Entry 9JZ0 (electron microscopy, 3.50 A resolution); this record covers chains K and M of the 66 polymer chains in the assembly.

== Chain K ==
Molecule: Portal protein
From: Escherichia phage T7
UniProt: P03728 (PORTL_BPT7); residue numbers follow UniProt; this construct covers 1-536
Amino-acid sequence (536 residues; numbered 1 to 536; the number before each row is that of its first residue):
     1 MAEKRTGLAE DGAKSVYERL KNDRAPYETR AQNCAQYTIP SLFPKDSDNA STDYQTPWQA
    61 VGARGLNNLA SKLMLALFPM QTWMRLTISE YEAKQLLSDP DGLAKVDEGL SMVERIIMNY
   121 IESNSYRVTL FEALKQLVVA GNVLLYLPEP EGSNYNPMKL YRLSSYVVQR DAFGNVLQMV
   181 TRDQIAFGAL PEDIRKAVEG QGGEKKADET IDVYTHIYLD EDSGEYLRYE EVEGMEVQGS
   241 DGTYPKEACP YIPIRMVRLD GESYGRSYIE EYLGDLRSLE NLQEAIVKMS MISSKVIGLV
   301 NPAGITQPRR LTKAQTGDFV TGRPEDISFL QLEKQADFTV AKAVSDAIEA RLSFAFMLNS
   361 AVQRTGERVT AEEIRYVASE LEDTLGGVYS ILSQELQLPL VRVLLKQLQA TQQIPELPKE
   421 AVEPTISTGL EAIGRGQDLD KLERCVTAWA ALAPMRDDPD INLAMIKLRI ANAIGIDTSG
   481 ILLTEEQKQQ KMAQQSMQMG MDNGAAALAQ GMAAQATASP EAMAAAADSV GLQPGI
Not modelled in the structure: 1-5, 435-536

== Chain M ==
Molecule: Tail tubular protein gp11
From: Escherichia phage T7
UniProt: P03746 (TUBE1_BPT7); numbering as in UniProt (aligned over 1-196)
Amino-acid sequence (196 residues; each row starts with the number of its first residue):
     1 MRSYDMNVET AAELSAVNDI LASIGEPPVS TLEGDANADA ANARRILNKI NRQIQSRGWT
    61 FNIEEGITLL PDVYSNLIVY SDDYLSLMST SGQSIYVNRG GYVYDRTSQS DRFDSGITVN
   121 IIRLRDYDEM PECFRYWIVT KASRQFNNRF FGAPEVEGVL QEEEDEARRL CMEYEMDYGG
   181 YNMLDGDAFT SGLLTR

== Interface between chain K and chain M ==
Residue-residue contacts (25):
  Val-296(K) / Met-183(M)  hydrophobic
  Gly-298(K) / Met-183(M)
  Val-300(K) / Met-176(M)  hydrophobic
  Pro-302(K) / Arg-169(M)
  Pro-302(K) / Met-172(M)
  Ala-303(K) / Arg-168(M)  hydrogen bond (backbone-side chain)
  Gly-304(K) / Met-172(M)
  Gln-307(K) / Gly-58(M)
  Gln-307(K) / Met-172(M)
  Pro-308(K) / Met-176(M)
  Arg-309(K) / Gly-58(M)
  Arg-309(K) / Ile-63(M)
  Arg-309(K) / Glu-175(M)
  Arg-309(K) / Tyr-181(M)
  Thr-312(K) / Tyr-181(M)
  Thr-312(K) / Asn-182(M)
  Thr-312(K) / Asp-187(M)
  Thr-312(K) / Ala-188(M)  hydrogen bond (backbone-backbone)
  Lys-313(K) / Glu-65(M)
  Lys-313(K) / Tyr-181(M)
  Lys-313(K) / Ala-188(M)
  Ala-314(K) / Asp-187(M)
  Gln-315(K) / Phe-189(M)
  Thr-316(K) / Phe-189(M)
  Phe-329(K) / Met-183(M)  hydrophobic
Interface residues without a listed pair, chain K (17 interface residues in all): Thr-306, Leu-311
Interface residues without a listed pair, chain M (16 interface residues in all): Trp-59, Gly-186

== Overview ==
Chain K and chain M form an interface of 17 and 16 residues respectively; the contacts include 2 hydrogen
bonds. Polar pairs include Ala-303(K)/Arg-168(M) and Thr-312(K)/Ala-188(M).
Chain K is Portal protein and chain M is Tail tubular protein gp11, both from Escherichia phage T7; the
structure, portal-tail complex of DNA-ejected T7, was determined by electron microscopy together with 9JYY and
9JYZ from the same study.
